8AWO - chains A and B; structure by X-ray diffraction, 1.70 A resolution.

== Chain A (and B) ==
Name: Cupin_2 domain-containing protein
From: Thermotoga maritima
Notes: chain B of this document is another copy of the same molecule, construct and numbering; everything in this record applies to it too
Reference sequence: Q9X1H0 (Q9X1H0_THEMA); residues 1-114 here = UniProt positions 1-114
Sequence (114 residues; each row starts with the number of its first residue):
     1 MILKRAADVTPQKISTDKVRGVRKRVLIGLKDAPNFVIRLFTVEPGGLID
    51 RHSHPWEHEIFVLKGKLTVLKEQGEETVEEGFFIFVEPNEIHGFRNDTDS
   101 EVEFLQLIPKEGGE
Unresolved in the structure: 36, 110-114 (chain B: 111-114)
Sequence notes: engineered mutation Ala7 (Tyr in Q9X1H0), Ile38 (Met in Q9X1H0), Phe83 (Tyr in Q9X1H0), Gln106 (Cys in Q9X1H0)
Reported in the primary citation:
  - conformationally variable residues (side-chain flip): Arg39, His54, His58
  - mutagenesis - Y7A/M38I/W56D/Y83F/C106Q, V19I/R23H/M38I/I60F/C106Q: increased catalytic activity
  - mutagenesis - C106Q: decreased binding to Mn
  - mutagenesis - C106Q: unchanged stability

== Interface between chain A and chain B ==
Residue-residue contacts - 60 pairs, chain A then chain B:
  Met1(A) - Val69(B)  hydrophobic
  Met1(A) - Ile84(B)  hydrophobic
  Met1(A) - Phe85(B)
  Met1(A) - Glu90(B)  hydrogen bond (backbone-side chain)
  Met1(A) - His92(B)
  Ile2(A) - Phe83(B)
  Ile2(A) - Ile84(B)
  Ile2(A) - Phe85(B)  hydrogen bond (backbone-backbone)
  Leu3(A) - Glu76(B)
  Leu3(A) - Val78(B)  hydrophobic
  Leu3(A) - Phe83(B)
  Lys4(A) - Phe82(B)
  Lys4(A) - Phe83(B)  hydrogen bond (backbone-backbone)
  Arg5(A) - Gly81(B)
  Arg5(A) - Phe82(B)
  Ala6(A) - Gly81(B)  hydrogen bond (backbone-backbone)
  Leu27(A) - Phe83(B)
  Ile28(A) - Phe83(B)  hydrophobic
  Ala33(A) - Phe85(B)  hydrophobic
  Pro34(A) - Glu57(B)
  Pro34(A) - Glu59(B)
  Pro34(A) - Phe85(B)  hydrophobic
  Asn35(A) - Glu57(B)  hydrogen bond (backbone-side chain)
  Ile38(A) - Leu107(B)  hydrophobic
  Glu57(A) - Pro34(B)
  Glu57(A) - Asn35(B)  hydrogen bond
  Glu59(A) - Pro34(B)
  Phe61(A) - Leu27(B)  hydrophobic
  Phe61(A) - Leu63(B)  hydrophobic
  Phe61(A) - Leu105(B)  hydrophobic
  Leu63(A) - Phe61(B)  hydrophobic
  Leu63(A) - Leu63(B)  hydrophobic
  Val69(A) - Met1(B)  hydrophobic
  Lys71(A) - Met1(B)
  Glu76(A) - Leu3(B)
  Val78(A) - Leu3(B)  hydrophobic
  Gly81(A) - Arg5(B)
  Gly81(A) - Ala6(B)  hydrogen bond (backbone-backbone)
  Phe82(A) - Leu3(B)
  Phe82(A) - Lys4(B)
  Phe82(A) - Arg5(B)
  Phe83(A) - Ile2(B)
  Phe83(A) - Leu3(B)
  Phe83(A) - Lys4(B)  hydrogen bond (backbone-backbone)
  Phe83(A) - Ala6(B)  hydrophobic
  Phe83(A) - Leu27(B)
  Phe83(A) - Ile28(B)  hydrophobic
  Ile84(A) - Met1(B)  hydrophobic
  Ile84(A) - Ile2(B)
  Ile84(A) - Leu3(B)  hydrophobic
  Phe85(A) - Met1(B)
  Phe85(A) - Ile2(B)  hydrogen bond (backbone-backbone)
  Phe85(A) - Pro34(B)  hydrophobic
  Glu90(A) - Met1(B)  hydrogen bond (side chain-backbone)
  His92(A) - Met1(B)
  Leu105(A) - Phe61(B)  hydrophobic
  Leu105(A) - Leu105(B)  hydrophobic
  Leu107(A) - Ile38(B)  hydrophobic
  Leu107(A) - Leu107(B)  hydrophobic
  Pro109(A) - Phe36(B)  hydrophobic
Other interface residues (no listed pair), chain A (36 interface residues in all): Val9, Leu40, Leu70, Val86, Glu87, Ile108
Other interface residues (no listed pair), chain B (34 interface residues in all): Val9, Leu40, Lys71, Val86, Glu87, Pro109

== Summary ==
The interface between chain A and chain B involves 36 residues on one side and 34 on the other; the contacts
include 10 hydrogen bonds. Polar pairs include Met1(A)-Glu90(B), Asn35(A)-Glu57(B) and Ile2(A)-Phe85(B). From
the paper: Y7A/M38I/W56D/Y83F/C106Q and V19I/R23H/M38I/I60F/C106Q of chain A increase catalytic activity;
conformational variability at Arg39(A), His54(A) and His58(A).
Chain A and chain B are both Cupin_2 domain-containing protein (Thermotoga maritima); the structure, Crystal
structure of a manganese-containing cupin (tm1459) from Thermotoga maritima, variant AIFQ
(Y7A/M38I/Y83F/C106Q), was determined by X-ray diffraction, deposited together with 8AWN and 8AWP.
